Entry 4QZ3 (X-ray diffraction, 2.80 A resolution); this record covers chains E and F of the 28 polymer chains in the assembly.

# Chain E
Protein: Proteasome subunit alpha type-6
Source organism: Saccharomyces cerevisiae
Notes: EC 3.4.25.1
UniProt: P40302 (PSA6_YEAST); residues 0-233 here correspond to UniProt positions 1-234 (UniProt number = residue number + 1)
Chain sequence (234 residues; numbered 0 to 233; the number before each row is that of its first residue; numbering starts at 0):
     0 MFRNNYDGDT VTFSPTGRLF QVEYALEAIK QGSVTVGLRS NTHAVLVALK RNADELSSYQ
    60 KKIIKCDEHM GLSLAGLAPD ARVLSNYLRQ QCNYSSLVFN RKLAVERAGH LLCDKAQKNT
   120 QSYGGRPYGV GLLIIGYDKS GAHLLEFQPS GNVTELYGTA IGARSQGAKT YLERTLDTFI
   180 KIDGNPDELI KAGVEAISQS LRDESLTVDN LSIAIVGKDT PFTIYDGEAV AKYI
Disordered / not traced: 0-2
Swiss-Prot annotation at these positions:
  - modified residue: Ser13 (Phosphoserine)
  - cross-link: Lys190 (Glycyl lysine isopeptide (Lys-Gly) (interchain with G-Cter in ubiquitin))

# Chain F
Protein: Probable proteasome subunit alpha type-7
Source organism: Saccharomyces cerevisiae
Notes: EC 3.4.25.1
UniProt: P21242 (PSA7_YEAST); residues -3 to 284 here correspond to UniProt positions 1-288 (UniProt number = residue number + 4)
Chain sequence (288 residues; numbered -3 to 284; the number before each row is that of its first residue; numbers below 1 keep their minus sign (Met-3 is residue -3)):
    -3 MTSIGTGYDL SNSVFSPDGR NFQVEYAVKA VENGTTSIGI KCNDGVVFAV EKLITSKLLV
    57 PQKNVKIQVV DRHIGCVYSG LIPDGRHLVN RGREEAASFK KLYKTPIPIP AFADRLGQYV
   117 QAHTLYNSVR PFGVSTIFGG VDKNGAHLYM LEPSGSYWGY KGAATGKGRQ SAKAELEKLV
   177 DHHPEGLSAR EAVKQAAKII YLAHEDNKEK DFELEISWCS LSETNGLHKF VKGDLLQEAI
   237 DFAQKEINGD DDEDEDDSDN VMSSDDENAP VATNANATTD QEGDIHLE
Disordered / not traced: -3 to 1, 245-284
Swiss-Prot annotation at these positions:
  - modified residue: Thr-2 (N-acetylthreonine)

# How chain E and chain F interact
Contacting residue pairs - 62 pairs, chain E then chain F:
  Asn4(E) with Leu6(F)
  Tyr5(E) with Asp5(F), hydrogen bond; Leu6(F), hydrophobic
  Thr9(E) with Arg126(F)
  Val10(E) with Gln19(F); Asn123(F); Ser124(F); Val125(F); Arg126(F)
  Thr11(E) with Leu6(F); Gln19(F)
  Phe12(E) with Gln19(F), hydrogen bond (backbone-side chain); Tyr22(F); Ala23(F), hydrophobic; Arg126(F); Pro127(F)
  Ser13(E) with Tyr22(F)
  Pro14(E) with Tyr22(F), hydrophobic; Lys25(F)
  Thr15(E) with Lys25(F)
  Gly16(E) with Tyr22(F); Ala26(F)
  Leu18(E) with Leu77(F), hydrophobic; Arg126(F)
  Glu105(E) with Lys59(F)
  His109(E) with Arg82(F)
  Cys112(E) with Arg82(F)
  Asp113(E) with Arg82(F), salt bridge; Asn86(F)
  Gln116(E) with Pro79(F); Asp80(F); His83(F), hydrogen bond; Arg126(F)
  Thr119(E) with Arg126(F), hydrogen bond (backbone-side chain)
  Gln120(E) with His119(F); Val125(F); Arg126(F), hydrogen bond (backbone-backbone); Phe128(F)
  Ser121(E) with Ser124(F)
  Tyr122(E) with Ser124(F), hydrogen bond (backbone-backbone)
  Ser149(E) with Pro79(F)
  Gly150(E) with Pro79(F)
  Asn151(E) with Ile78(F); Pro79(F)
  Thr153(E) with Leu55(F); Asn60(F)
  Glu154(E) with Val56(F); Lys59(F); Asn60(F), hydrogen bond (backbone-side chain)
  Leu155(E) with Leu54(F); Leu55(F), hydrophobic; Val56(F)
  Tyr156(E) with Leu54(F), hydrogen bond (backbone-backbone); Leu55(F); Val56(F); Pro57(F)
  Gly157(E) with Leu54(F)
  Lys168(E) with Leu54(F)
  Leu171(E) with Leu54(F)
  Glu172(E) with Ser52(F), hydrogen bond; Lys53(F), hydrogen bond (side chain-backbone)
  Leu175(E) with Lys53(F)
Other interface residues (no listed pair), chain E (36 interface residues in all): Arg38, His142, Val152, Phe178
Other interface residues (no listed pair), chain F (30 interface residues in all): Gly129

# Overview
36 residues of chain E and 30 residues of chain F are in contact; the contacts include 10 hydrogen bonds and 1
salt bridge. Polar contacts include Asp113(E)-Arg82(F), Tyr5(E)-Asp5(F) and Phe12(E)-Gln19(F).
Here chain E is Proteasome subunit alpha type-6 and chain F is Probable proteasome subunit alpha type-7, both
from Saccharomyces cerevisiae. Entry 4QZ3 (yCP beta5-A49V mutant in complex with the epoxyketone inhibitor ONX
0914) was determined by X-ray diffraction (same publication as 4QUX, 4QUY, 4QV0, 4QV1, 4QV3, 4QV4 and 42
further entries).
